Entry 2H65 (X-ray diffraction, 2.30 A resolution); this record covers chains C and D of the 6 polymer chains in the assembly.

== Chain C ==
Protein: caspase-3, p17 subunit
Organism: Homo sapiens
Notes: EC 3.4.22.-
UniProtKB: P42574 (CASP3_HUMAN); numbering as in UniProt (aligned over 29-174)
Chain sequence (146 residues; row label = number of the first residue in the row):
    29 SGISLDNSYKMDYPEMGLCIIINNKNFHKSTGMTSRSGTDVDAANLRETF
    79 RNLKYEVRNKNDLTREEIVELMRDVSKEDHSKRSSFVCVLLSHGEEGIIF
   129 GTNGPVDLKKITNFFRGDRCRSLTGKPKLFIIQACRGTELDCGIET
Unresolved in the structure: 29-33
UniProt features mapped onto this chain:
  - active site: H121, C163
  - modified residue: C163 (S-nitrosocysteine)

== Chain D ==
Protein: caspase-3, p12 subunit
Organism: Homo sapiens
Notes: EC 3.4.22.-
UniProtKB: P42574 (CASP3_HUMAN); residues 184-277 here = UniProt positions 184-277
Chain sequence (95 residues; numbered 184 to 278; the number before each row is that of its first residue):
   184 CHKIPVEADFLYAYSTAPGYYSWRNSKDGSWFIQSLCAMLKQYADKLEFM
   234 HILTRVNRKVATEFESFSFDATFHAKKQIPCIVSMLTKELYFYHH
Unresolved in the structure: 184-185, 278
Differences from the reference sequence: expression tag (278)
UniProt features mapped onto this chain:
  - modified residue: R207 (Microbial infection: ADP-riboxanated arginine)
  - mutagenesis: R207 (R207A: Abolished ADP-riboxanation by C.violaceum CopC)

== Interface between chain C and chain D ==
Contacting residue pairs (101; chain C residue first):
  D34(C) with K271(D)
  N35(C) with K271(D); E272(D), hydrogen bond (backbone-backbone)
  S36(C) with K271(D); E272(D); Y274(D)
  Y37(C) with D192(D), hydrogen bond; L269(D); T270(D), hydrogen bond (side chain-backbone); K271(D); E272(D), hydrogen bond (backbone-backbone)
  M39(C) with L273(D), hydrophobic; Y274(D); H277(D)
  M44(C) with F275(D), hydrophobic
  R64(C) with R207(D)
  S65(C) with R207(D), hydrogen bond (backbone-side chain); N208(D); S209(D)
  G66(C) with S209(D), hydrogen bond (backbone-backbone); G212(D)
  V69(C) with K210(D); D211(D)
  D70(C) with G212(D); S213(D), hydrogen bond (side chain-backbone); I216(D)
  N73(C) with C220(D)
  L74(C) with I216(D), hydrophobic; C220(D), hydrophobic
  E76(C) with K224(D)
  T77(C) with C220(D); L223(D); K224(D), hydrogen bond
  L81(C) with A227(D), hydrophobic
  Y83(C) with F275(D)
  L119(C) with I216(D), hydrophobic
  E124(C) with P201(D); G202(D), hydrogen bond (side chain-backbone)
  K137(C) with E190(D), salt bridge
  T140(C) with F193(D); Y195(D)
  F143(C) with F193(D)
  R144(C) with V189(D); E190(D); F193(D)
  G145(C) with V189(D), hydrogen bond (backbone-backbone)
  D146(C) with V189(D)
  T152(C) with I187(D)
  G153(C) with D192(D), hydrogen bond (backbone-side chain)
  K154(C) with D192(D)
  P155(C) with D192(D)
  K156(C) with A191(D); D192(D), hydrogen bond (backbone-backbone); F193(D); L194(D), hydrogen bond (backbone-backbone)
  L157(C) with L194(D); F232(D), hydrophobic; L273(D), hydrophobic
  F158(C) with F193(D), hydrophobic; L194(D), hydrogen bond (backbone-backbone); Y195(D); A196(D), hydrogen bond (backbone-backbone)
  I159(C) with A196(D); F215(D), hydrophobic; L219(D), hydrophobic
  I160(C) with A196(D), hydrogen bond (backbone-backbone); Y197(D); S198(D), hydrogen bond (backbone-backbone)
  Q161(C) with S198(D); S205(D), hydrogen bond; S213(D), hydrogen bond; F215(D)
  A162(C) with S198(D), hydrogen bond (backbone-side chain); T199(D); S205(D)
  C163(C) with Y203(D); Y204(D), hydrophobic; S205(D), hydrogen bond (side chain-backbone)
  R164(C) with Y197(D); T199(D), hydrogen bond (side chain-backbone); A200(D); P201(D); G202(D), hydrogen bond (backbone-backbone); Y203(D), hydrogen bond (backbone-backbone); C264(D)
  G165(C) with G202(D); Y203(D); Y204(D)
  T166(C) with G202(D), hydrogen bond (backbone-backbone); Y204(D)
  E167(C) with G202(D), hydrogen bond (backbone-backbone); Y203(D); Y204(D), hydrogen bond (backbone-backbone)
  L168(C) with Y203(D); Y204(D), hydrophobic; T255(D)
  D169(C) with Y203(D); K259(D); K260(D), hydrogen bond (backbone-backbone)
  C170(C) with A258(D); K259(D), hydrogen bond
Other interface residues (no listed pair), chain C (53 interface residues in all): D40, S63, T67, F78, N80, H121, L136, N141, G171
Other interface residues (no listed pair), chain D (49 interface residues in all): W206, F256, I262

== In short ==
53 residues of chain C face 49 of chain D across their interface, with 29 hydrogen bonds and 1 salt bridge.
Among the polar pairs are K137(C)-E190(D), Y37(C)-D192(D) and Y37(C)-T270(D).
Chain C is caspase-3, p17 subunit and chain D is caspase-3, p12 subunit, both from Homo sapiens; the
structure, Crystal strusture of caspase-3 with inhibitor Ac-VDVAD-Cho, was determined by X-ray diffraction
together with 2H5I and 2H5J from the same study.
